Entry 9J6Z (electron microscopy, 3.02 A resolution); this record covers chains A and o of the 7 polymer chains in the assembly.

[Chain A]
Name: Carboxypeptidase D
Organism: Homo sapiens
Notes: EC 3.4.17.22
UniProtKB: O75976 (CBPD_HUMAN); residue numbers follow UniProt; this construct covers 32-493
Amino-acid sequence (470 residues; each row starts with the number of its first residue):
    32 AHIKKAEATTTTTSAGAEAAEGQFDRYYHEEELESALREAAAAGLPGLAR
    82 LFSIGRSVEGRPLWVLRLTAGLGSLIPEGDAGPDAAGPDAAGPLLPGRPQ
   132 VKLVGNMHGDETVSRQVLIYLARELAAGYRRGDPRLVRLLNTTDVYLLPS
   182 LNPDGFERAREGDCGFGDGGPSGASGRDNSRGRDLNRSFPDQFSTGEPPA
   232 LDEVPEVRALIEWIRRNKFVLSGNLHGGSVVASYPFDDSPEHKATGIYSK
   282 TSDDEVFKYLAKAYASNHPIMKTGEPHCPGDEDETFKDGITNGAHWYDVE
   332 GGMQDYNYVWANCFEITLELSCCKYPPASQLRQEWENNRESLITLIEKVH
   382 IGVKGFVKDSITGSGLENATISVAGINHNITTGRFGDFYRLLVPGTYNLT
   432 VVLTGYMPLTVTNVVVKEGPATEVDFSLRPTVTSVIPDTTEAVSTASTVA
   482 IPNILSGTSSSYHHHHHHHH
Disordered / not traced: 32-54, 103-120, 198-204, 225-230, 392-398, 405-406, 460-501
Cystine bridges: Cys195-Cys354, Cys309-Cys353
Sequence notes: expression tag (494-501)
Curated features (UniProtKB/Swiss-Prot):
  - motif: Arg162 to Asp164 (Cell attachment site)
  - active site: Glu350 (Proton donor/acceptor)
  - binding site (Zn(2+)): His139, Glu142, His257
  - modified residue: Tyr265 (Phosphotyrosine), Ser270 (Phosphoserine)
  - glycosylation (N-linked (GlcNAc...) asparagine): Asn172, Asn217, Asn399, Asn410, Asn429

[Chain o]
Name: Capsid protein
Organism: Adeno-associated virus - 8
UniProtKB: Q8JQF8 (Q8JQF8_9VIRU); numbering as in UniProt (aligned over 1-738)
Amino-acid sequence (738 residues; each row starts with the number of its first residue):
     1 MAADGYLPDWLEDNLSEGIREWWALKPGAPKPKANQQKQDDGRGLVLPGY
    51 KYLGPFNGLDKGEPVNAADAAALEHDKAYDQQLQAGDNPYLRYNHADAEF
   101 QERLQEDTSFGGNLGRAVFQAKKRVLEPLGLVEEGAKTAPGKKRPVEPSP
   151 QRSPDSSTGIGKKGQQPARKRLNFGQTGDSESVPDPQPLGEPPAAPSGVG
   201 PNTMAAGGGAPMADNNEGADGVGSSSGNWHCDSTWLGDRVITTSTRTWAL
   251 PTYNNHLYKQISNGTSGGATNDNTYFGYSTPWGYFDFNRFHCHFSPRDWQ
   301 RLINNNWGFRPKRLSFKLFNIQVKEVTQNEGTKTIANNLTSTIQVFTDSE
   351 YQLPYVLGSAHQGCLPPFPADVFMIPQYGYLTLNNGSQAVGRSSFYCLEY
   401 FPSQMLRTGNNFQFTYTFEDVPFHSSYAHSQSLDRLMNPLIDQYLYYLSR
   451 TQTTGGTANTQTLGFSQGGPNTMANQAKNWLPGPCYRQQRVSTTTGQNNN
   501 SNFAWTAGTKYHLNGRNSLANPGIAMATHKDDEERFFPSNGILIFGKQNA
   551 ARDNADYSDVMLTSEEEIKTTNPVATEEYGIVADNLQQQNTAPQIGTVNS
   601 QGALPGMVWQNRDVYLQGPIWAKIPHTDGNFHPSPLMGGFGLKHPPPQIL
   651 IKNTPVPADPPTTFNQSKLNSFITQYSTGQVSVEIEWELQKENSKRWNPE
   701 IQYTSNYYKSTSVDFAVNTEGVYSEPRPIGTRYLTRNL
Disordered / not traced: 1-220, 264-269, 329-332, 450-464, 585-594, 659-666

[How chain A and chain o interact]
Pairs across the interface (7):
  Ala205(A) - Tyr708(o)
  Gly213(A) - Lys709(o)
  Lys274(A) - Asp556(o)
  Thr276(A) - Thr495(o)
  Glu313(A) - Thr494(o)  hydrogen bond
  Glu313(A) - Gln497(o)
  Glu313(A) - Arg535(o)
Interface residues without a listed pair, chain A (9 interface residues in all): Asp209, Ser211, Glu272, Gly277

[In short]
Chain A and chain o form an interface of 9 and 7 residues respectively, with 1 hydrogen bond. The
hydrogen-bonded pair is Glu313(A)-Thr494(o). Curated annotation (UniProt) lists active-site residue Glu350(A)
and 3 Zn2+-binding residues on chain A.
Chain A is Carboxypeptidase D (Homo sapiens) and chain o is Capsid protein (Adeno-associated virus - 8); the
structure, Structure of AAV8 in complex with its receptor, was determined by electron microscopy (same
publication as 9J7K and 9J7L).
